PDB entry 2W8F | X-ray diffraction, 2.70 A resolution | chains C and D of the 5 polymer chains in the assembly

== Chain C (and D) ==
Protein: Soluble acetylcholine receptor
Organism: Aplysia californica
Notes: chain D of this document is another copy of the same molecule, construct and numbering; everything in this record applies to it too
UniProtKB: Q8WSF8 (Q8WSF8_APLCA); residues 1-217 here correspond to UniProt positions 20-236 (UniProt number = residue number + 19)
Sequence (217 residues; row label = number of the first residue in the row):
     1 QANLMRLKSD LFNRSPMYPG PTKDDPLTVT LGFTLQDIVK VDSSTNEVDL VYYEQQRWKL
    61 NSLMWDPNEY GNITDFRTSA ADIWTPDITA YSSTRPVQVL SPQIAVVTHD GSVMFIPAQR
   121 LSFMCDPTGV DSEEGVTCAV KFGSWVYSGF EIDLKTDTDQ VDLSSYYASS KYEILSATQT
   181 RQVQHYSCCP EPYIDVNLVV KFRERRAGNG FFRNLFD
Not modelled in the structure: 206-217
Disulfide bonds: Cys125-Cys138, Cys188-Cys189
Sequence notes: conflict Val41 (Ala60 in Q8WSF8), Val136 (Ala155 in Q8WSF8)

== Interface between chain C and chain D ==
Residue-residue contacts - 48 pairs, chain C then chain D:
  Pro16(C) with Met5(D), hydrophobic
  Met17(C) with Met5(D)
  Pro19(C) with Gln1(D); Leu4(D); Met5(D), hydrophobic
  Gly20(C) with Leu4(D)
  Thr22(C) with Leu4(D)
  Lys23(C) with Thr74(D), hydrogen bond
  Asp25(C) with Gln1(D), hydrogen bond (side chain-backbone)
  Ser43(C) with Lys171(D)
  Ser44(C) with Lys171(D)
  Thr45(C) with Val39(D); Lys40(D)
  Asn46(C) with Ser169(D), hydrogen bond (side chain-backbone); Lys171(D)
  Glu47(C) with Val39(D); Arg120(D), salt bridge
  Asp87(C) with Pro102(D); Ile104(D)
  Thr89(C) with Leu100(D); Pro102(D)
  Tyr91(C) with Gln36(D), hydrogen bond (backbone-side chain); Tyr53(D), hydrogen bond (backbone-side chain)
  Ser92(C) with Gln36(D)
  Ser93(C) with Val51(D); Leu100(D)
  Thr94(C) with Arg120(D), hydrogen bond (backbone-side chain)
  Arg95(C) with Gln98(D), hydrogen bond; Leu100(D); Arg120(D)
  Pro96(C) with Gln98(D); Val99(D); Leu100(D)
  Met124(C) with Gln36(D); Asp37(D); Tyr167(D), hydrophobic
  Cys125(C) with Tyr167(D), hydrogen bond (backbone-side chain)
  Asp126(C) with Tyr167(D), hydrogen bond (backbone-side chain); Ser169(D)
  Trp145(C) with Tyr53(D), hydrophobic; Ser101(D); Ile116(D), hydrogen bond (side chain-backbone); Ala118(D), hydrophobic
  Val146(C) with Arg77(D), hydrogen bond (backbone-side chain); Ile104(D)
  Tyr147(C) with Arg77(D)
  Glu151(C) with Arg77(D), salt bridge
  Ser187(C) with Asp162(D), hydrogen bond
Interface residues without a listed pair, chain C (31 interface residues in all): Tyr18, Asp24, Ser148
Interface residues without a listed pair, chain D (31 interface residues in all): Lys8, Gly71, Asn72, Asp75, Val106, Ser164, Ser170

== In short ==
Chain C and chain D each contribute 31 residues to their interface; the contacts include 12 hydrogen bonds and
2 salt bridges. Among the polar pairs are Glu47(C)-Arg120(D), Glu151(C)-Arg77(D) and Lys23(C)-Thr74(D).
Chain C and chain D are both Soluble acetylcholine receptor (Aplysia californica); the structure, Aplysia
californica AChBP bound to in silico compound 31, was determined by X-ray diffraction (same publication as
2Y7Y and 2W8G).
